Entry 7F0L (electron microscopy, 2.94 A resolution); this record covers chains M and H of the 33 polymer chains in the assembly.

[Chain M]
Molecule: Reaction center protein M chain
Source organism: Rhodobacter sphaeroides
Amino-acid sequence (308 residues; numbered 0 to 307; the number before each row is that of its first residue; numbering starts at 0):
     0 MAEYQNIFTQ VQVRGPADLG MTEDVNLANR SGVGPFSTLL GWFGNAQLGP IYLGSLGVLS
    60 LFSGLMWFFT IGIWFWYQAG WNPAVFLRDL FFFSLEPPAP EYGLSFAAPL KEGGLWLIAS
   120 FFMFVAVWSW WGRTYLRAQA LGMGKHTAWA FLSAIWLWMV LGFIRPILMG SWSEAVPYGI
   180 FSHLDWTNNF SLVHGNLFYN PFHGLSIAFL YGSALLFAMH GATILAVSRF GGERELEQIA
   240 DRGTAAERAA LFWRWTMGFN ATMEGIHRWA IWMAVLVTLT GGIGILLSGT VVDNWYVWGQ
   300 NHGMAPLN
Not modelled in the structure: 0, 307
Bound ions: Fe ion: His-219, Glu-234, His-266 (shared with 2 residues of chain L)
Small-molecule neighbours:
  - bacteriochlorophyll a (BCL), molecule 1: Trp-66, Met-122, Val-126, Phe-150, Ala-153, Ile-154, Leu-156, Trp-157, Leu-160, Trp-185, Thr-186, Asn-187, Phe-189, Ser-190, Leu-196, Phe-197, His-202, Ser-205, Ile-206, Leu-209, Tyr-210, Val-276, Thr-277, Gly-280, Gly-281, Ile-284
  - bacteriochlorophyll a (BCL), molecule 2: Phe-67, Met-122, Trp-157, Leu-160, Val-175, Ile-179, His-182, Leu-183, Trp-185, Thr-186
  - bacteriochlorophyll a (BCL), molecule 3: Thr-186, Phe-197, Leu-209, Tyr-210
  - bacteriochlorophyll a (BCL), molecule 4: Phe-197, His-202, Gly-203, Leu-204, Ile-206, Ala-207, Tyr-210, Gly-211, Leu-214, Met-272
  - bacteriopheophytin a (BPH), molecule 1: Ser-59, Leu-60, Gly-63, Leu-64, Trp-66, Phe-67, Ala-125, Val-126, Trp-129, Thr-133, Thr-146, Ala-149, Phe-150, Ser-152, Ala-153, Ala-273, Val-274, Thr-277
  - bacteriopheophytin a (BPH), molecule 2: Tyr-210, Ala-213, Leu-214, Ala-217, Met-218, Trp-252, Thr-255, Met-256
  - spheroidene (SPO): Trp-66, Phe-67, Ile-70, Gly-71, Ile-72, Phe-74, Trp-75, Phe-85, Leu-89, Phe-105, Trp-115, Leu-116, Ser-119, Phe-120, Met-122, Phe-123, Trp-157, Met-158, Leu-160, Gly-161, Phe-162, Trp-171, Val-175, Pro-176, Tyr-177, Gly-178, Ile-179, His-182
  - ubiquinone-10 (U10), molecule 1: Leu-86, Arg-87, Leu-89, Phe-90, Ile-179
  - ubiquinone-10 (U10), molecule 2: Leu-214, Leu-215, Met-218, His-219, Thr-222, Ile-223, Ala-245, Ala-248, Ala-249, Trp-252, Met-256, Phe-258, Asn-259, Ala-260, Thr-261, Met-262, Ile-265, Trp-268

[Chain H]
Molecule: Reaction center protein H chain
Source organism: Rhodobacter sphaeroides
Amino-acid sequence (260 residues; numbered 1 to 260; the number before each row is that of its first residue):
     1 MVGVTAFGNF DLASLAIYSF WIFLAGLIYY LQTENMREGY PLENEDGTPA ANQGPFPLPK
    61 PKTFILPHGR GTLTVPGPES EDRPIALART AVSEGFPHAP TGDPMKDGVG PASWVARRDL
   121 PELDGHGHNK IKPMKAAAGF YVSAGKNPIG LPVRGCDLEI AGKVVDIWVD IPEQMARFLE
   181 VELKDGSTRL LPMQMVKVQS NRVHVNALSS DLFAGIPTIK SPTEVTLLEE DKICGYVAGG
   241 LMYAAPKRKS VVAAMLAEYA
Not modelled in the structure: 247-260

[How chain M and chain H interact]
Residue-residue contacts - 113 pairs, chain M then chain H:
  Ala-1(M) / Lys-197(H)
  Tyr-3(M) / Met-193(H)
  Tyr-3(M) / Gln-194(H)
  Tyr-3(M) / Val-196(H)
  Asn-5(M) / Gln-194(H)
  Gln-9(M) / Gly-145(H)
  Gln-9(M) / Met-193(H)
  Gln-9(M) / Val-196(H)  hydrogen bond (side chain-backbone)
  Gln-9(M) / Val-198(H)
  Val-10(M) / Val-142(H)  hydrophobic
  Val-10(M) / Ala-144(H)
  Val-10(M) / Lys-146(H)
  Val-10(M) / Pro-148(H)
  Gln-11(M) / Tyr-141(H)
  Gln-11(M) / Val-142(H)
  Gln-11(M) / Ser-143(H)  hydrogen bond (backbone-backbone)
  Gln-11(M) / Ala-144(H)  hydrogen bond (backbone-backbone)
  Val-12(M) / Met-134(H)  hydrophobic
  Val-12(M) / Phe-140(H)  hydrophobic
  Val-12(M) / Tyr-141(H)
  Val-12(M) / Val-169(H)  hydrophobic
  Val-12(M) / Gln-174(H)
  Arg-13(M) / Gly-139(H)
  Arg-13(M) / Phe-140(H)
  Arg-13(M) / Tyr-141(H)  hydrogen bond (backbone-backbone)
  Arg-13(M) / Ser-143(H)  hydrogen bond
  Arg-13(M) / Gln-174(H)
  Gly-14(M) / Gly-139(H)
  Gly-14(M) / Phe-140(H)
  Gly-14(M) / Gln-174(H)  hydrogen bond (backbone-side chain)
  Pro-15(M) / Ala-138(H)
  Pro-15(M) / Phe-140(H)
  Pro-15(M) / Gln-174(H)  hydrogen bond (backbone-side chain)
  Asp-17(M) / Pro-172(H)
  Met-20(M) / Gly-125(H)
  Met-20(M) / His-126(H)
  Thr-37(M) / Ala-144(H)
  Trp-41(M) / Ala-144(H)  hydrophobic
  Trp-41(M) / Gly-145(H)
  Asn-44(M) / Glu-173(H)
  Pro-200(M) / Ile-17(H)  hydrophobic
  Phe-201(M) / Ala-16(H)
  Phe-201(M) / Ile-17(H)
  Leu-204(M) / Ile-17(H)  hydrophobic
  Leu-204(M) / Phe-20(H)  hydrophobic
  Phe-208(M) / Phe-20(H)  hydrophobic
  Ser-227(M) / Gln-194(H)
  Arg-228(M) / Gln-194(H)
  Arg-228(M) / Met-195(H)  hydrogen bond
  Arg-228(M) / Cys-234(H)  hydrogen bond (backbone-side chain)
  Arg-228(M) / Ala-238(H)
  Arg-228(M) / Leu-241(H)
  Phe-229(M) / Cys-234(H)
  Phe-229(M) / Ala-238(H)  hydrophobic
  Glu-232(M) / Met-175(H)
  Glu-232(M) / Arg-177(H)  salt bridge
  Glu-232(M) / Gln-194(H)
  Arg-233(M) / Glu-122(H)  salt bridge
  Arg-233(M) / Lys-130(H)
  Arg-233(M) / Ile-131(H)
  Arg-233(M) / Glu-230(H)  salt bridge
  Glu-236(M) / Arg-117(H)  salt bridge
  Glu-236(M) / Glu-122(H)
  Glu-236(M) / Leu-227(H)
  Gln-237(M) / Arg-117(H)
  Ile-238(M) / Leu-73(H)
  Ala-239(M) / Leu-73(H)
  Asp-240(M) / Arg-117(H)  hydrogen bond (backbone-side chain)
  Asp-240(M) / Arg-118(H)  salt bridge
  Arg-241(M) / Glu-38(H)  salt bridge
  Arg-241(M) / Gly-39(H)
  Arg-241(M) / Glu-79(H)  salt bridge
  Arg-241(M) / Val-115(H)
  Arg-241(M) / Arg-117(H)
  Gly-242(M) / Val-115(H)
  Gly-242(M) / Arg-117(H)
  Thr-243(M) / Ser-113(H)
  Thr-243(M) / Val-115(H)
  Thr-243(M) / Asp-231(H)  hydrogen bond (backbone-side chain)
  Glu-246(M) / Val-115(H)
  Arg-247(M) / Pro-111(H)  hydrogen bond (side chain-backbone)
  Arg-247(M) / Ala-112(H)
  Arg-247(M) / Ser-113(H)  hydrogen bond (side chain-backbone)
  Arg-253(M) / Tyr-40(H)  hydrogen bond
  Arg-253(M) / Leu-42(H)
  Ala-260(M) / Asn-35(H)
  Thr-261(M) / Asn-35(H)  hydrogen bond (backbone-side chain)
  Glu-263(M) / Lys-62(H)  salt bridge
  Glu-263(M) / Phe-64(H)
  Gly-264(M) / Asn-35(H)
  Ile-265(M) / Asn-35(H)
  Arg-267(M) / Tyr-30(H)  hydrogen bond
  Arg-267(M) / Leu-31(H)
  Arg-267(M) / Lys-62(H)
  Trp-268(M) / Leu-31(H)  hydrophobic
  Trp-268(M) / Asn-35(H)
  Trp-271(M) / Phe-23(H)  hydrophobic
  Trp-271(M) / Leu-27(H)  hydrophobic
  Trp-271(M) / Leu-31(H)
  Leu-275(M) / Leu-27(H)  hydrophobic
  Thr-279(M) / Phe-20(H)
  Gly-288(M) / Val-2(H)
  Thr-289(M) / Met-1(H)
  Val-290(M) / Val-2(H)
  Val-290(M) / Asp-11(H)
  Val-290(M) / Leu-12(H)  hydrophobic
  Val-290(M) / Ala-13(H)
  Asp-292(M) / Val-2(H)
  Trp-297(M) / Asp-11(H)  hydrogen bond
  Trp-297(M) / Ala-13(H)
  Asn-300(M) / Asn-9(H)  hydrogen bond (backbone-side chain)
  His-301(M) / Asn-9(H)  hydrogen bond (side chain-backbone)
  His-301(M) / Ser-14(H)
Interface residues without a listed pair, chain M (60 interface residues in all): Gly-19, Phe-35, Phe-258, Asn-259, Ile-282, Leu-286, Val-291, Trp-294
Interface residues without a listed pair, chain H (77 interface residues in all): Gly-3, Trp-21, Leu-24, Gln-32, Glu-34, Arg-37, Gly-110, Trp-114, Ile-167, Asp-170, Ala-176, Pro-192, Gln-199, Gly-235

[In short]
The interface between chain M and chain H involves 60 residues on one side and 77 on the other, with 19
hydrogen bonds and 8 salt bridges. Polar contacts include Glu-232(M)/Arg-177(H), Arg-233(M)/Glu-122(H) and
Arg-233(M)/Glu-230(H).
Here chain M is Reaction center protein M chain and chain H is Reaction center protein H chain, both from
Rhodobacter sphaeroides. Entry 7F0L (Structure of photosynthetic LH1-rc super-complex of rhodobacter
sphaeroides monomer) was determined by electron microscopy.
